8B6H - chains Dt and Ef of the 106 polymer chains in the assembly; structure by electron microscopy, 2.60 A resolution.

[Chain Dt]
Molecule: NADH dehydrogenase [ubiquinone] 1 alpha subcomplex subunit 8, mitochondrial
Source organism: Tetrahymena thermophila SB210
UniProtKB: Q23DZ5 (Q23DZ5_TETTS); numbering as in UniProt (aligned over 1-318)
Chain sequence (318 residues; numbered 1 to 318; the number before each row is that of its first residue):
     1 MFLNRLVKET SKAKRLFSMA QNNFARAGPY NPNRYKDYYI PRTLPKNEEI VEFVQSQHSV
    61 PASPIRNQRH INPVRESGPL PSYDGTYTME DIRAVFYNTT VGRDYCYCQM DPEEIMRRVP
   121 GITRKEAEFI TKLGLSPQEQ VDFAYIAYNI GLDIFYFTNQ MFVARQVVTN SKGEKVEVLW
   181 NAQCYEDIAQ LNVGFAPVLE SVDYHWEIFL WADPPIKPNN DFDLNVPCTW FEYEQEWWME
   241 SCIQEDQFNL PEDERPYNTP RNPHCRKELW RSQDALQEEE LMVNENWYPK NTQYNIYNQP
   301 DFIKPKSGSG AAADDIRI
Disordered / not traced: 1-25

[Chain Ef]
Molecule: Iron-binding zinc finger CDGSH type protein
Source organism: Tetrahymena thermophila SB210
UniProtKB: I7M8P0 (I7M8P0_TETTS); numbering as in UniProt (aligned over 1-188)
Chain sequence (188 residues; row label = number of the first residue in the row):
     1 MSAILKRAAK YKRVSSILCE GEAHLRDPFT PPPVILKPPA PRKDKKPDDI TDFPAQKLIP
    61 LPESIPYQEG KYRPASIPMV AGFFPYNCYL QQGKVYSWCS CGISQSGPWC DGLCNSVVTR
   121 CRPVVFNVSQ SGYYKICNCK FSANAPFCNN THRKMVRYHH QTHRGFYEIW GAALFVLGWV
   181 YMGFNYYT
Metal / ion sites: 2Fe-2S cluster Fe site 1: Cys99, Cys101, Cys110, Cys114; 2Fe-2S cluster Fe site 2: Cys137, Cys139, Cys148, His152
Small-molecule neighbours:
  - 1,2-Distearoyl-sn-glycerophosphoethanolamine (3PE), molecule 1: Trp170, Leu177, Phe184
  - 1,2-Distearoyl-sn-glycerophosphoethanolamine (3PE), molecule 2: Leu174, Leu177, Gly178
  - 1,2-Distearoyl-sn-glycerophosphoethanolamine (3PE), molecule 3: Tyr181, Phe184, Asn185, Tyr187, Thr188
  - 2Fe-2S cluster (FES), molecule 1: Phe84, Pro85, Cys137, Asn138, Cys139, Lys140, Ser142, Cys148, Asn149, Asn150, Thr151, His152
  - 2Fe-2S cluster (FES), molecule 2: Cys99, Ser100, Cys101, Gly102, Ser104, Cys110, Asp111, Gly112, Leu113, Cys114, Pro123
  - 1,2-diacyl-sn-glycero-3-phosphocholine (PC1), molecule 1: Tyr86, Gln105, Ser106, Gly107, Trp179
  - 1,2-diacyl-sn-glycero-3-phosphocholine (PC1), molecule 2: Tyr86, Cys88, Gly107, Pro108
  - 1,2-diacyl-sn-glycero-3-phosphocholine (PC1), molecule 3: His160, Gln161, His163, Phe166, Trp170, Leu174, Leu177
  - 1,2-diacyl-sn-glycero-3-phosphocholine (PC1), molecule 4: Trp170, Ala173, Val176, Val180, Gly183, Phe184, Tyr187
  - 1,2-diacyl-sn-glycero-3-phosphocholine (PC1), molecule 5: Phe175, Gly178, Trp179, Met182

[Interface between chain Dt and chain Ef]
Contacting residue pairs - 125 pairs, chain Dt then chain Ef:
  Leu80(Dt) - Leu61(Ef)  hydrophobic
  Pro81(Dt) - Leu61(Ef)
  Ser82(Dt) - Leu58(Ef)
  Ser82(Dt) - Ile59(Ef)
  Tyr83(Dt) - Asp27(Ef)  hydrogen bond
  Tyr83(Dt) - Phe29(Ef)  hydrophobic
  Tyr83(Dt) - Ile59(Ef)  hydrogen bond (backbone-backbone)
  Tyr83(Dt) - Pro60(Ef)
  Tyr83(Dt) - Leu61(Ef)  hydrophobic
  Tyr83(Dt) - Ala75(Ef)
  Tyr83(Dt) - Arg120(Ef)  hydrogen bond (backbone-side chain)
  Asp84(Dt) - Pro31(Ef)
  Asp84(Dt) - Gln56(Ef)
  Asp84(Dt) - Lys57(Ef)
  Asp84(Dt) - Leu58(Ef)
  Asp84(Dt) - Ile59(Ef)  hydrogen bond (backbone-backbone)
  Gly85(Dt) - Gln56(Ef)
  Gly85(Dt) - Lys57(Ef)
  Thr86(Dt) - Gln56(Ef)  hydrogen bond (backbone-side chain)
  Met89(Dt) - Leu61(Ef)  hydrophobic
  Met89(Dt) - Val118(Ef)  hydrophobic
  Met89(Dt) - Thr119(Ef)  hydrogen bond (side chain-backbone)
  Met89(Dt) - Arg120(Ef)
  Glu90(Dt) - Ser76(Ef)  hydrogen bond
  Glu90(Dt) - Arg120(Ef)  salt bridge
  Arg93(Dt) - Ile77(Ef)  hydrogen bond (side chain-backbone)
  Arg93(Dt) - Val118(Ef)  hydrogen bond (side chain-backbone)
  Glu113(Dt) - Lys45(Ef)  salt bridge
  Met116(Dt) - Asp49(Ef)
  Met116(Dt) - Ile50(Ef)
  Met116(Dt) - Thr51(Ef)  hydrogen bond (backbone-side chain)
  Arg117(Dt) - Thr51(Ef)
  Arg117(Dt) - Phe53(Ef)
  Pro120(Dt) - Ile50(Ef)
  Pro120(Dt) - Thr51(Ef)  hydrogen bond (backbone-side chain)
  Thr123(Dt) - Pro47(Ef)
  Thr123(Dt) - Asp48(Ef)
  Arg124(Dt) - Arg42(Ef)
  Arg124(Dt) - Lys45(Ef)
  Arg124(Dt) - Lys46(Ef)
  Arg124(Dt) - Pro47(Ef)
  Arg124(Dt) - Asp49(Ef)  salt bridge
  Lys125(Dt) - Pro47(Ef)  hydrogen bond (backbone-backbone)
  Glu232(Dt) - Asn115(Ef)
  Glu232(Dt) - Ser116(Ef)
  Tyr233(Dt) - Asn115(Ef)
  Tyr233(Dt) - Ser116(Ef)
  Tyr233(Dt) - Val117(Ef)
  Tyr233(Dt) - Val118(Ef)  hydrogen bond (backbone-backbone)
  Glu234(Dt) - Ser116(Ef)  hydrogen bond (backbone-backbone)
  Glu234(Dt) - Val118(Ef)
  Gln235(Dt) - Ser116(Ef)  hydrogen bond (backbone-backbone)
  Glu236(Dt) - Leu113(Ef)
  Glu236(Dt) - Ser116(Ef)  hydrogen bond (backbone-backbone)
  Glu236(Dt) - Val117(Ef)
  Trp237(Dt) - Val118(Ef)  hydrophobic
  Glu240(Dt) - Val117(Ef)
  Ile243(Dt) - Met79(Ef)  hydrophobic
  Gln244(Dt) - Ile77(Ef)  hydrogen bond (side chain-backbone)
  Gln244(Dt) - Pro78(Ef)  hydrogen bond (side chain-backbone)
  Gln244(Dt) - Met79(Ef)
  Asp246(Dt) - Arg164(Ef)  salt bridge
  Gln247(Dt) - Ile77(Ef)
  Gln247(Dt) - Pro78(Ef)  hydrogen bond (side chain-backbone)
  Gln247(Dt) - Met79(Ef)
  Gln247(Dt) - Val80(Ef)
  Gln247(Dt) - Phe141(Ef)
  Phe248(Dt) - Met155(Ef)
  Phe248(Dt) - Tyr158(Ef)  hydrophobic
  Phe248(Dt) - His159(Ef)
  Phe248(Dt) - Thr162(Ef)
  Phe248(Dt) - Arg164(Ef)
  Phe248(Dt) - Gly165(Ef)
  Asn249(Dt) - Ile77(Ef)
  Asn249(Dt) - Tyr158(Ef)
  Leu250(Dt) - Met155(Ef)  hydrophobic
  Leu250(Dt) - Tyr158(Ef)  hydrophobic
  Pro251(Dt) - Cys19(Ef)  hydrophobic
  Pro251(Dt) - Tyr158(Ef)
  Glu252(Dt) - Cys19(Ef)
  Glu252(Dt) - Glu20(Ef)
  Glu252(Dt) - Arg26(Ef)  salt bridge
  Glu252(Dt) - Arg73(Ef)
  Asp253(Dt) - Leu18(Ef)
  Asp253(Dt) - Cys19(Ef)
  Arg255(Dt) - Tyr72(Ef)  hydrogen bond (side chain-backbone)
  Arg255(Dt) - Arg73(Ef)
  Arg255(Dt) - Phe141(Ef)  hydrogen bond (side chain-backbone)
  Arg255(Dt) - Ala143(Ef)
  Pro256(Dt) - Ala143(Ef)
  Pro256(Dt) - Lys154(Ef)
  Tyr257(Dt) - Arg26(Ef)  hydrogen bond (side chain-backbone)
  Tyr257(Dt) - Lys71(Ef)  hydrogen bond (side chain-backbone)
  Tyr257(Dt) - Ala143(Ef)  hydrophobic
  Asn258(Dt) - Gly70(Ef)  hydrogen bond (backbone-backbone)
  Asn258(Dt) - Lys71(Ef)
  Thr259(Dt) - Gly70(Ef)  hydrogen bond (backbone-backbone)
  Thr259(Dt) - Asn144(Ef)
  Thr259(Dt) - Asn149(Ef)
  Pro260(Dt) - Asn144(Ef)  hydrogen bond (backbone-side chain)
  Arg261(Dt) - Tyr67(Ef)
  Arg261(Dt) - Glu69(Ef)
  Asn262(Dt) - Tyr67(Ef)  hydrogen bond (backbone-side chain)
  Asn262(Dt) - Tyr134(Ef)
  Asn262(Dt) - Asn144(Ef)
  Asn262(Dt) - Phe147(Ef)
  His264(Dt) - Asn127(Ef)
  His264(Dt) - Val128(Ef)
  His264(Dt) - Ser129(Ef)  hydrogen bond (backbone-backbone)
  His264(Dt) - Gln130(Ef)  hydrogen bond
  His264(Dt) - Tyr134(Ef)  hydrogen bond
  Cys265(Dt) - Tyr67(Ef)  hydrophobic
  Cys265(Dt) - Phe126(Ef)  hydrophobic
  Cys265(Dt) - Asn127(Ef)
  Cys265(Dt) - Phe147(Ef)  hydrophobic
  Arg266(Dt) - Tyr67(Ef)
  Lys267(Dt) - Pro66(Ef)
  Lys267(Dt) - Tyr67(Ef)
  Lys267(Dt) - Glu69(Ef)
  Leu269(Dt) - Phe126(Ef)
  Leu269(Dt) - Asn127(Ef)
  Trp270(Dt) - Gln92(Ef)
  Trp270(Dt) - Gly93(Ef)
  Trp270(Dt) - Asn127(Ef)  hydrogen bond (backbone-side chain)
  Trp270(Dt) - Ser129(Ef)
Other interface residues (no listed pair), chain Dt (54 interface residues in all): Ile92, Val119, Gly121, Ile122, Glu245, Glu254
Other interface residues (no listed pair), chain Ef (71 interface residues in all): Leu25, Thr30, Pro62, Pro74, Val95, Ile103, Val125, Ser142, Thr151

[Summary]
Chain Dt and chain Ef form an interface of 54 and 71 residues respectively; the contacts include 31 hydrogen
bonds and 5 salt bridges. Polar contacts include Glu90(Dt)-Arg120(Ef), Glu113(Dt)-Lys45(Ef) and
Arg124(Dt)-Asp49(Ef).
Chain Dt is NADH dehydrogenase [ubiquinone] 1 alpha subcomplex subunit 8, mitochondrial and chain Ef is
Iron-binding zinc finger CDGSH type protein, both from Tetrahymena thermophila SB210; the structure, Cryo-EM
structure of cytochrome c oxidase dimer (complex IV) from respiratory supercomplex of Tetrahymena thermophila,
was determined by electron microscopy, deposited together with 8B6F and 8B6J.
